Entry 5WVK (electron microscopy, 4.20 A resolution (low resolution: residue-level contacts below are approximate; hydrogen-bond / salt-bridge calls are withheld)); this record covers chains D and E of the 47 polymer chains in the assembly.

Chain D:
Molecule: Proteasome subunit alpha type-4
From: Saccharomyces cerevisiae (strain ATCC 204508 / S288c)
Notes: EC 3.4.25.1
UniProtKB: P40303 (PSA4_YEAST); numbering as in UniProt (aligned over 1-254)
Amino-acid sequence (254 residues; each row starts with the number of its first residue):
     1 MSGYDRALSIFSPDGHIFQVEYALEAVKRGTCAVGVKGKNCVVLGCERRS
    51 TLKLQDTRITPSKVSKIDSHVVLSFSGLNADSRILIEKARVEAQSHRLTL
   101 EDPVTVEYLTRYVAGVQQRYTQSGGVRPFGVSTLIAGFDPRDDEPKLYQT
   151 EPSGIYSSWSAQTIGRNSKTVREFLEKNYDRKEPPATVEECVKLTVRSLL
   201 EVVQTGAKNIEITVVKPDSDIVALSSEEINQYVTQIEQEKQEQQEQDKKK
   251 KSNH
Not modelled in the structure: 1-2, 244-254
UniProt features mapped onto this chain:
  - modified residue: T60 (Phosphothreonine)

Chain E:
Molecule: Proteasome subunit alpha type-5
From: Saccharomyces cerevisiae (strain ATCC 204508 / S288c)
Notes: EC 3.4.25.1
UniProtKB: P32379 (PSA5_YEAST); numbering as in UniProt (aligned over 1-260)
Amino-acid sequence (260 residues; row label = number of the first residue in the row):
     1 MFLTRSEYDRGVSTFSPEGRLFQVEYSLEAIKLGSTAIGIATKEGVVLGV
    51 EKRATSPLLESDSIEKIVEIDRHIGCAMSGLTADARSMIEHARTAAVTHN
   101 LYYDEDINVESLTQSVCDLALRFGEGASGEERLMSRPFGVALLIAGHDAD
   151 DGYQLFHAEPSGTFYRYNAKAIGSGSEGAQAELLNEWHSSLTLKEAELLV
   201 LKILKQVMEEKLDENNAQLSCITKQDGFKIYDNEKTAELIKELKEKEAAE
   251 SPEEADVEMS
Not modelled in the structure: 1-8, 251-260

How chain D and chain E interact:
Residue-residue contacts (61):
  D5(D) with E125(E); L133(E)
  L8(D) with S135(E)
  S9(D) with S135(E); R136(E)
  I10(D) with Q23(E)
  F11(D) with Q23(E); Y26(E); S27(E); R136(E); P137(E)
  S12(D) with Y26(E)
  P13(D) with Y26(E)
  D14(D) with E29(E); L33(E)
  G15(D) with Y26(E); E29(E); A30(E)
  H16(D) with L33(E)
  I17(D) with R136(E)
  K37(D) with E60(E)
  R111(D) with R86(E)
  A114(D) with R86(E)
  G115(D) with R86(E)
  Q118(D) with A83(E); D84(E); R86(E); S87(E)
  T121(D) with S135(E)
  Q122(D) with S87(E); M134(E); S135(E); R136(E); F138(E)
  S123(D) with S135(E)
  G124(D) with S135(E)
  Y148(D) with S63(E)
  S153(D) with A83(E)
  G154(D) with R86(E)
  I155(D) with L81(E); T82(E); A83(E)
  Y156(D) with R86(E)
  S157(D) with L59(E); S63(E); I64(E)
  S158(D) with L59(E); E60(E); S63(E)
  W159(D) with S56(E); L58(E); L59(E)
  S160(D) with E60(E)
  A161(D) with L58(E)
  E176(D) with S56(E); P57(E); L58(E)
  R181(D) with P57(E); L58(E); L59(E); E60(E)
Also at the interface, not in a pair above, chain D (35 interface residues in all): A7, L175, Y179
Also at the interface, not in a pair above, chain E (29 interface residues in all): A85, E90, N215

Summary:
35 residues of chain D face 29 of chain E across their interface.
Chain D is Proteasome subunit alpha type-4 and chain E is Proteasome subunit alpha type-5, both from
Saccharomyces cerevisiae (strain ATCC 204508 / S288c); the structure, Yeast proteasome-ADP-AlFx, was
determined by electron microscopy, deposited together with 5WVI.
